Entry 4HHH (X-ray diffraction, 2.20 A resolution); this record covers chains A and B of the 8 polymer chains in the assembly.

== Chain A (and B) ==
Protein: Ribulose bisphosphate carboxylase large chain
From: Pisum sativum
Notes: EC 4.1.1.39; chain B of this document is another copy of the same molecule, construct and numbering; everything in this record applies to it too
UniProtKB: P04717 (RBL_PEA); numbering as in UniProt (aligned over 1-475)
Sequence (475 residues; each row starts with the number of its first residue):
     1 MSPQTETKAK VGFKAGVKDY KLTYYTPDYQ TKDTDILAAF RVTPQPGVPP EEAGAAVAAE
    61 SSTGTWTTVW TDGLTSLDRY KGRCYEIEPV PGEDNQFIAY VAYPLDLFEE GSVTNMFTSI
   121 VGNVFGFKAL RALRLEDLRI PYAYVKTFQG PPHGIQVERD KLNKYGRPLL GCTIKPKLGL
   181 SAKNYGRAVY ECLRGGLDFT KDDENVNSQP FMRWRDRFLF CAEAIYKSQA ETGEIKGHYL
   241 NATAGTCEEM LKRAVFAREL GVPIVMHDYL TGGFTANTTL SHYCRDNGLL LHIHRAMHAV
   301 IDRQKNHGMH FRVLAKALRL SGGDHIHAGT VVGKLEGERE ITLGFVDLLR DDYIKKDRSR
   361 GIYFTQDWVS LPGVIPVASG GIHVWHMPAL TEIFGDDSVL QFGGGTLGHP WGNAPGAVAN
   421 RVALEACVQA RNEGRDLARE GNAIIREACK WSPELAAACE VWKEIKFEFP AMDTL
Not modelled in the structure: 1-11, 470-475
Swiss-Prot annotation at these positions:
  - active site (Proton acceptor): Lys175, His294
  - binding site (D-ribulose 1,5-bisphosphate): Lys175, Lys177, Glu204, Arg295, His327, Lys334, Ser379, Gly381, Gly403, Gly404
  - binding site (Mg(2+)): Lys201, Asp203, Glu204
  - site: Lys334 (Transition state stabilizer)
  - modified residue: Pro3 (N-acetylproline), Lys14 (N6,N6,N6-trimethyllysine), Lys201 (N6-carboxylysine)
Small-molecule neighbours:
  - ribulose-1,5-diphosphate (RUB), molecule 1: Thr65, Trp66, Asn123
  - ribulose-1,5-diphosphate (RUB), molecule 2: Thr173, Lys175, Lys177, Asp203, Glu204, His294, Arg295, His298, His327, Lys334, Leu335, Ser379, Gly380, Gly381, Gln401, Phe402, Gly403, Gly404
What the authors report for this chain:
  - binding site for ribulose-1,5-diphosphate: Lys201, Glu204, His327, Lys334

== Chain A / chain B interface ==
Pairs across the interface - 18 pairs, chain A then chain B:
  Lys146(A) - Pro210(B)
  His153(A) - Asp216(B)  salt bridge
  Gln156(A) - Ser181(B)
  Val157(A) - Asp216(B)
  Asp160(A) - Lys183(B)
  Asp160(A) - Phe220(B)
  Lys161(A) - Asp216(B)  salt bridge
  Lys161(A) - Leu219(B)
  Lys161(A) - Phe220(B)
  Tyr165(A) - Lys183(B)  hydrogen bond
  Arg258(A) - Glu259(B)  salt bridge
  Arg285(A) - Arg213(B)
  Arg285(A) - Arg215(B)
  Asp286(A) - Arg215(B)  hydrogen bond (backbone-side chain)
  Asp286(A) - Lys252(B)  salt bridge
  Asn287(A) - Arg215(B)  hydrogen bond (backbone-side chain)
  Gly288(A) - Arg215(B)
  Ser370(A) - Pro210(B)
Interface residues without a listed pair, chain A (14 interface residues in all): Asn163
Interface residues without a listed pair, chain B (11 interface residues in all): Phe211

== In short ==
The interface between chain A and chain B involves 14 residues on one side and 11 on the other; the contacts
include 3 hydrogen bonds and 4 salt bridges. Among the polar pairs are His153(A)-Asp216(B),
Lys161(A)-Asp216(B) and Arg258(A)-Glu259(B). The paper reports a binding site for ribulose-1,5-diphosphate at
Lys201(A), Glu204(A) and His327(A) among others.
Both chains are Ribulose bisphosphate carboxylase large chain (Pisum sativum). Entry 4HHH (Structure of Pisum
sativum Rubisco) was determined by X-ray diffraction.
